Entry 1K1S (X-ray diffraction, 2.80 A resolution); this record covers chain A.

# Chain A
Protein: DBH protein
From: Sulfolobus solfataricus
UniProtKB: P96022 (DPO41_SULSO); residue numbers follow UniProt; this construct covers 1-354
Amino-acid sequence (354 residues; numbered 1 to 354; the number before each row is that of its first residue):
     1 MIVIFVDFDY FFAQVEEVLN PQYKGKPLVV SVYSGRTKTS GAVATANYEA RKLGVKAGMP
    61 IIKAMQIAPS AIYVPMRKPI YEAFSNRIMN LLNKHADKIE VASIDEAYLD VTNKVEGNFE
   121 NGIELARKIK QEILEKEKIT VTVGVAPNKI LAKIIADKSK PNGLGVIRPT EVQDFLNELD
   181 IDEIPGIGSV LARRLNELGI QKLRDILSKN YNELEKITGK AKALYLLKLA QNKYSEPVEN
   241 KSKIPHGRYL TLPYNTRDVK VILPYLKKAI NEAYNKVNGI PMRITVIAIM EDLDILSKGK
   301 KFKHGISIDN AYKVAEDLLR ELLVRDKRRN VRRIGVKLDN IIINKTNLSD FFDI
Not modelled in the structure: 36-38, 345-354
Sequence notes: engineered mutation S31 (Cys in P96022)
UniProt features mapped onto this chain:
  - active site: E106
  - binding site (Mg(2+)): D7, D105
  - site: F12 (Substrate discrimination)

# Summary
Curated annotation (UniProt) lists active-site residue E106 and Mg2+-binding residues D7 and D105.
Chain A is DBH protein (Sulfolobus solfataricus); the structure, Crystal Structure of DinB from Sulfolobus
solfataricus, was determined by X-ray diffraction, deposited together with 1K1Q.
